9LJR - chains A and T; structure by X-ray diffraction, 2.74 A resolution.

# Chain A
Molecule: RNA-directed RNA polymerase
Source organism: Hepatitis C virus JFH-1
Notes: EC 2.7.7.48
UniProt: Q99IB8 (POLG_HCVJF); residues 1-553 here correspond to UniProt positions 2443-2995 (UniProt number = residue number + 2442)
Chain sequence (554 residues; row label = number of the first residue in the row; numbering starts at 0):
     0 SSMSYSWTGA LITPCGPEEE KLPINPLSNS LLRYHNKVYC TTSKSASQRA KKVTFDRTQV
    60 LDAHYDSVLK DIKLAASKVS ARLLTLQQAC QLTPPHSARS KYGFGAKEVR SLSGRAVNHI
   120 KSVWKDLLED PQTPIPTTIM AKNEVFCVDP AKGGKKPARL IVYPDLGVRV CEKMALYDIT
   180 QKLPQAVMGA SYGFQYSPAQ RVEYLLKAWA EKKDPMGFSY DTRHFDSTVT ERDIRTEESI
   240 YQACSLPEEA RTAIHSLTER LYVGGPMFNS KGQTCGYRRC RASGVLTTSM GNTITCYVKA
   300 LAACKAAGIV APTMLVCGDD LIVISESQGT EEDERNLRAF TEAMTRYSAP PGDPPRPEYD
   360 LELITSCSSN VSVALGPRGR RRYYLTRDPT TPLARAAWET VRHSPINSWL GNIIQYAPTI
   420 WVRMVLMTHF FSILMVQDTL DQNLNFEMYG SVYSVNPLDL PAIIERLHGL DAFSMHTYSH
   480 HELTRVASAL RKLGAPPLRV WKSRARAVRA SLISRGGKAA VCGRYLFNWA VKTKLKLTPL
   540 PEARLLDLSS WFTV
Sequence notes: expression tag (0); engineered mutation Gly15 (Ser2457 in Q99IB8), Gln86 (Glu2528 in Q99IB8), Gln87 (Glu2529 in Q99IB8), His223 (Cys2665 in Q99IB8), Ile321 (Val2763 in Q99IB8)
Swiss-Prot annotation at these positions:
  - binding site (Mg(2+)): Asp220, Asp318, Asp319
Bound ions: Mn2+ site 1: Asp220, Thr221, Asp318 (together with CDP); Mn2+ site 2: Asp220, Asp318, Asp319 (together with CDP, FAD)
Ligand contacts:
  - CDP (cytidine-5'-diphosphate): Arg48, Lys141, Arg158, Asp220, Thr221, Arg222, His223, Phe224, Asp225, Ser282, Thr287, Asn291, Asp318
  - FAD (flavin-adenine dinucleotide): Phe193, Ser288, Cys316, Gly317, Asp318, Asp319, Cys366, Ser367, Arg386, Gln414, Tyr415, Glu446, Met447, Tyr448, Gly449

# Chain T
Molecule: 3-nt RNA strand
Sequence (3 nucleotides; row label = number of the first residue in the row):
     2 CGU

# Interface between chain A and chain T
Contacting residue pairs - 22 pairs, chain A then chain T:
  Cys14(A) - C2(T)  base contact
  Gly15(A) - C2(T)  base contact
  Pro93(A) - U4(T)  phosphate contact
  Ser96(A) - G3(T)  phosphate contact
  Ser96(A) - U4(T)  hydrogen bond to the phosphate
  Ala97(A) - C2(T)  phosphate contact
  Ala97(A) - G3(T)  hydrogen bond to the phosphate
  Arg98(A) - C2(T)  base contact
  Met139(A) - C2(T)  sugar contact
  Met139(A) - G3(T)  base contact
  Lys141(A) - G3(T)  hydrogen bond to the base
  Ile160(A) - G3(T)  base contact
  Tyr162(A) - C2(T)  hydrogen bond to the sugar
  Tyr162(A) - G3(T)  sugar contact
  Arg168(A) - G3(T)  hydrogen bond to the phosphate
  Arg168(A) - U4(T)  salt bridge to the phosphate
  Lys172(A) - U4(T)  phosphate contact
  Ser282(A) - G3(T)  base contact
  Gly283(A) - G3(T)  hydrogen bond to the sugar
  Gly283(A) - U4(T)  sugar contact
  Val284(A) - U4(T)  sugar contact
  Leu285(A) - U4(T)  hydrogen bond to the sugar
Interface residues without a listed pair, chain A (18 interface residues in all): His95, Thr287

# In short
Chain A and chain T form an interface of 18 and 3 residues respectively, with 7 hydrogen bonds and 1 salt
bridge. Among the polar pairs are Lys141(A)-G3(T), Tyr162(A)-C2(T) and Gly283(A)-G3(T). Ligands of chain A:
CDP and flavin-adenine dinucleotide.
Here chain A is RNA-directed RNA polymerase (Hepatitis C virus JFH-1) and chain T is a 3-nt RNA strand. Entry
9LJR (Structural insights into the polymerase catalyzed FAD-capping of hepatitis C viral RNA) was determined
by X-ray diffraction (same publication as 9LJS, 9LJT, 9LJU, 9LJV and 9LJW).
